PDB entry 7AHI | electron microscopy, 3.30 A resolution | chains 1B and 1C of the 153 polymer chains in the assembly

[Chain 1B (and 1C)]
Name: Surface presentation of antigens protein SpaP
Source organism: Salmonella enterica subsp. enterica serovar Typhimurium str. LT2
Notes: chain 1C of this document is another copy of the same molecule, construct and numbering; everything in this record applies to it too
UniProtKB: P40700 (SPAP_SALTY); numbering as in UniProt (aligned over 1-224)
Sequence (224 residues; each row starts with the number of its first residue):
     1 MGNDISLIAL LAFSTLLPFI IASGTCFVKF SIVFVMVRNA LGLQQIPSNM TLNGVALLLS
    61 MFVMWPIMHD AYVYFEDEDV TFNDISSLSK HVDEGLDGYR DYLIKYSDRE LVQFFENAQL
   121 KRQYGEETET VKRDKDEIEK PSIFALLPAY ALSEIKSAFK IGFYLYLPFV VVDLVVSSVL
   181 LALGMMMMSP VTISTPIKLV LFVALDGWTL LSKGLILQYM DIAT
Not modelled in the structure: 224
Small-molecule neighbours: 1,2-diacyl-glycerol-3-sn-phosphate (3PH): A9, A12, F13, L16

[How chain 1B and chain 1C interact]
Pairs across the interface (26; chain 1B residue first):
  A22(1B) - M50(1C)  hydrophobic
  A22(1B) - T51(1C)  hydrogen bond (backbone-side chain)
  M36(1B) - I46(1C)  hydrophobic
  F114(1B) - I222(1C)  hydrophobic
  F115(1B) - L59(1C)  hydrophobic
  F115(1B) - F62(1C)  hydrophobic
  F115(1B) - I216(1C)  hydrophobic
  N117(1B) - I222(1C)
  A118(1B) - I222(1C)  hydrophobic
  Q119(1B) - F62(1C)
  R122(1B) - V63(1C)
  R122(1B) - M220(1C)
  E126(1B) - I222(1C)
  E126(1B) - A223(1C)  hydrogen bond (side chain-backbone)
  F144(1B) - F62(1C)
  I155(1B) - W208(1C)
  K156(1B) - D206(1C)  salt bridge
  F159(1B) - V203(1C)  hydrophobic
  F163(1B) - P196(1C)
  F163(1B) - V200(1C)  hydrophobic
  Y166(1B) - P196(1C)  hydrophobic
  D173(1B) - T192(1C)  hydrogen bond
  S177(1B) - M185(1C)
  S177(1B) - M188(1C)
  M186(1B) - M187(1C)
  M187(1B) - M187(1C)
Also at the interface, not in a pair above, chain 1B (35 interface residues in all): F19, I32, V35, N49, L147, P148, A151, L152, K160, V170, L174, S178, L181, M188, P190, K198
Also at the interface, not in a pair above, chain 1C (35 interface residues in all): L41, L43, Q45, P47, V55, L58, W65, P66, L183, G184, I193, T195, L199, K213, L217, D221

[Overview]
The chain 1B/chain 1C interface involves 35 residues from each chain; the contacts include 3 hydrogen bonds
and 1 salt bridge. Among the polar pairs are K156(1B)-D206(1C), A22(1B)-T51(1C) and E126(1B)-A223(1C). Chain
1B binds 1,2-diacyl-glycerol-3-sn-phosphate.
Chain 1B and chain 1C are both Surface presentation of antigens protein SpaP (Salmonella enterica subsp.
enterica serovar Typhimurium str. LT2); the structure, Substrate-engaged type 3 secretion system needle
complex from Salmonella enterica typhimurium - SpaR state 2, was determined by electron microscopy, deposited
together with 7AGX and 7AH9.
